3T79 - chains A and D of the 6 polymer chains in the assembly; structure by X-ray diffraction, 3.61 A resolution.

[Chain A (and D)]
Molecule: KLLA0E03807p
From: Kluyveromyces lactis
Notes: fragment: DNA binding domain (residues 1-402); chain D of this document is another copy of the same molecule, construct and numbering; everything in this record applies to it too
Reference sequence: Q6CPM4 (Q6CPM4_KLULA); residue numbers follow UniProt; this construct covers 1-402
Chain sequence (402 residues; row label = number of the first residue in the row):
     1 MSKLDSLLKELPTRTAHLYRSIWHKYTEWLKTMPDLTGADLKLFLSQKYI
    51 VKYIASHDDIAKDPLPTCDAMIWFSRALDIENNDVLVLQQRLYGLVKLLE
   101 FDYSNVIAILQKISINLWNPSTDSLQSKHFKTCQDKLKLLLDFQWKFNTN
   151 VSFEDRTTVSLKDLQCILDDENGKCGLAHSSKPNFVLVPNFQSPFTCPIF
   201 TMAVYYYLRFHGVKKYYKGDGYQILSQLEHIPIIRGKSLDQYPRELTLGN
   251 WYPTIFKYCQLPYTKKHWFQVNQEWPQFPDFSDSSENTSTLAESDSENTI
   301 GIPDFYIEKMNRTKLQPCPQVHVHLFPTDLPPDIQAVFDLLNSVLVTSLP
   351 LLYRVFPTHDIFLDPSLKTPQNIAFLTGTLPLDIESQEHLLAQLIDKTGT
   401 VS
Disordered / not traced: 36-39, 283-292

[Chain A / chain D interface]
Residue-residue contacts (27):
  Ser-104(A) / Gln-111(D)  hydrogen bond (backbone-side chain)
  Asn-105(A) / Ser-386(D)  hydrogen bond (side chain-backbone)
  Asn-105(A) / Gln-387(D)  hydrogen bond
  Asn-105(A) / His-389(D)  hydrogen bond (backbone-side chain)
  Asn-105(A) / Leu-390(D)
  Val-106(A) / His-389(D)
  Ala-108(A) / Ala-108(D)  hydrophobic
  Ala-108(A) / Gln-111(D)
  Ala-108(A) / His-389(D)
  Ala-108(A) / Gln-393(D)
  Ile-109(A) / His-389(D)
  Gln-111(A) / Ser-104(D)  hydrogen bond (side chain-backbone)
  Gln-111(A) / Ala-108(D)
  Gln-260(A) / Gln-260(D)  hydrogen bond
  Leu-261(A) / Ala-392(D)
  Pro-262(A) / Ala-392(D)
  Glu-274(A) / Glu-385(D)
  Glu-274(A) / Glu-388(D)
  Glu-385(A) / Glu-274(D)
  Ser-386(A) / Asn-105(D)
  Glu-388(A) / Glu-274(D)
  His-389(A) / Asn-105(D)  hydrogen bond (side chain-backbone)
  His-389(A) / Val-106(D)
  His-389(A) / Ile-109(D)
  Ala-392(A) / Leu-261(D)
  Ala-392(A) / Pro-262(D)
  Gln-393(A) / Ala-108(D)
Interface residues without a listed pair, chain A (18 interface residues in all): Gln-387, Leu-390
Interface residues without a listed pair, chain D (21 interface residues in all): Phe-101, Ile-107, Trp-275

[In short]
18 residues of chain A face 21 of chain D across their interface; the contacts include 7 hydrogen bonds. Polar
pairs include Ser-104(A)/Gln-111(D), Asn-105(A)/Ser-386(D) and Asn-105(A)/Gln-387(D).
Both chains are KLLA0E03807p (Kluyveromyces lactis). Entry 3T79 (Ndc10: a platform for inner kinetochore
assembly in budding yeast) was determined by X-ray diffraction (same publication as 3SQI).
